5GU1 - chain X; structure by X-ray diffraction, 2.05 A resolution.

Chain X:
Protein: Ferritin light chain
From: Equus caballus
UniProt: P02791 (FRIL_HORSE); residues 1-174 here correspond to UniProt positions 2-175 (UniProt number = residue number + 1)
Sequence (174 residues; each row starts with the number of its first residue):
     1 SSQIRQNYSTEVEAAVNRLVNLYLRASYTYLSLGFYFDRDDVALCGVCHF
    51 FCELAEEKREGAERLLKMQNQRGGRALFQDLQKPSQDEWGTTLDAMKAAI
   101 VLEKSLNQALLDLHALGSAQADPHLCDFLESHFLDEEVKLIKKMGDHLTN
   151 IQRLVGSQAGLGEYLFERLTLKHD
Unresolved in the structure: 1-2, 173-174
Construct notes: engineered mutation Cys45 (Glu46 in P02791), Cys52 (Arg53 in P02791)
Ion coordination: gold ion site 1: Cys48, Cys52; gold ion site 2: Cys48, His49; gold ion site 3 near Cys52 (its only coordinating residue here); Cd2+ site 1: Glu56, Glu60; Cd2+ site 2 near Glu57 (its only coordinating residue here); Cd2+ site 3: Asp80, Gln82; gold ion site 4: Met96, His147; gold ion site 5: His114, Cys126; gold ion site 6 near Cys126 (its only coordinating residue here); Cd2+ site 4 near Glu130 (its only coordinating residue here); Cd2+ site 5 near His132 (its only coordinating residue here); gold ion site 7 near His147 (its only coordinating residue here)
Curated features (UniProtKB/Swiss-Prot):
  - region: Glu53 to Glu60 (Catalytic site for iron oxidation)
  - binding site (Fe cation): Glu53, Glu56, Glu57, Glu60, Glu63
  - modified residue: Ser1 (N-acetylserine)
What the authors report for this chain:
  - gold ion coordination: Cys126

Summary:
The gold ion site 1 is built by Cys48 and Cys52. Cys48 and His49 coordinate gold ion site 2. Curated
annotation (UniProt) lists 5 Fe cation-binding residues. From the paper: gold ion coordination by Cys126.
Chain X is Ferritin light chain (Equus caballus); the structure, Crystal structure of
Au(L).CL-apo-E45C/R52C-rHLFr, was determined by X-ray diffraction, deposited together with 5GU0, 5GU2 and
5GU3.
